6SIL - chain A; structure by X-ray diffraction, 1.61 A resolution.

[Chain A]
Protein: Lysozyme C
From: Gallus gallus
Notes: EC 3.2.1.17
UniProtKB: P00698 (LYSC_CHICK); residues 1-147 here = UniProt positions 1-147
Chain sequence (147 residues; numbered 1 to 147; the number before each row is that of its first residue):
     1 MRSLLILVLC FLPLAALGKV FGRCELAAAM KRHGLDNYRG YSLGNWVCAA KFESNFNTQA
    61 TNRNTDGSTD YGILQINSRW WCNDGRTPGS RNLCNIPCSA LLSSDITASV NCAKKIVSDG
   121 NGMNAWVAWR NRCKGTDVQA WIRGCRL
Not modelled in the structure: 1-18
UniProt features mapped onto this chain:
  - active site: Glu53, Asp70
  - binding site (substrate): Asp119
  - natural variant: Tyr71 (Y71F; Y71S)
Cystine bridges: Cys24-Cys145, Cys48-Cys133, Cys82-Cys98, Cys94-Cys112
Bound ions: Na+: Ser78, Cys82, Ser90, Arg91

[Overview]
Ser78, Cys82, Ser90 and Arg91 form the Na+ site. UniProt lists active-site residues Glu53 and Asp70 and
substrate-binding residue Asp119.
Chain A is Lysozyme C (Gallus gallus); the structure, SAD structure of Hen Egg White Lysozyme recovered by
inverse beam geometry data collection and multivariate ..., was determined by X-ray diffraction together with
6SHO, 6SIJ, 6SIK and 6SIM from the same study.
